Entry 3EG1 (X-ray diffraction, 1.85 A resolution); this record covers chains A and B of the 4 polymer chains in the assembly.

# Chain A (and B)
Protein: Proto-oncogene tyrosine-protein kinase ABL1
From: Homo sapiens
Notes: EC 2.7.10.2; fragment: sh3 domain, residues 60-121; chain B of this document is another copy of the same molecule, construct and numbering; everything in this record applies to it too
Reference sequence: P00519 (ABL1_HUMAN); residues 60-121 here = UniProt positions 60-121
Sequence (63 residues; numbered 59 to 121; the number before each row is that of its first residue):
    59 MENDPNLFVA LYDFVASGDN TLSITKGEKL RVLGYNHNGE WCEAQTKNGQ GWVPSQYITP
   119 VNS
Disordered / not traced: 59-63 (chain B: 59-63, 120-121)
Sequence notes: initiating methionine (59); engineered mutation Q114 (Asn in P00519)
UniProt features mapped onto this chain:
  - modified residue (Phosphotyrosine): Y70, Y115
What the authors report for this chain:
  - mutagenesis - N114Q: unchanged stability
  - mutagenesis - N94A, N94Q: decreased stability

# How chain A and chain B interact
Contacting residue pairs (24; chain A residue first):
  N78(A) - Q103(B)
  N78(A) - G107(B)
  N78(A) - Q108(B)
  L91(A) - L91(B)
  L91(A) - G92(B)
  L91(A) - E101(B)
  E101(A) - L91(B)
  E101(A) - E101(B)
  E101(A) - Q108(B)  hydrogen bond
  Q103(A) - N78(B)
  Q103(A) - E101(B)
  Q103(A) - W110(B)  hydrogen bond
  K105(A) - N78(B)
  N106(A) - N78(B)
  G107(A) - N78(B)
  Q108(A) - N78(B)
  Q108(A) - E101(B)
  Q108(A) - Q108(B)
  Q108(A) - G109(B)
  Q108(A) - W110(B)
  G109(A) - Q108(B)  hydrogen bond (backbone-side chain)
  W110(A) - L91(B)  hydrophobic
  W110(A) - Q103(B)
  W110(A) - Q108(B)
Interface residues without a listed pair, chain A (11 interface residues in all): T104
Interface residues without a listed pair, chain B (10 interface residues in all): T104

# In short
Chain A and chain B form an interface of 11 and 10 residues respectively; the contacts include 3 hydrogen
bonds. Among the polar pairs are E101(A)-Q108(B), Q103(A)-W110(B) and G109(A)-Q108(B). The paper reports that
N94A and N94Q of chain A reduce stability; N114Q of chain A leaves stability unchanged.
Both chains are Proto-oncogene tyrosine-protein kinase ABL1 (Homo sapiens). Entry 3EG1 (Crystal structure of
the N114Q mutant of ABL-SH3 domain complexed with a designed high-affinity peptide ligand ...) was determined
by X-ray diffraction (same publication as 3EG0, 3EG2, 3EG3 and 3EGU).
